Entry 7LZ8 (X-ray diffraction, 2.92 A resolution); this record covers chains B and E of the 6 polymer chains in the assembly.

== Chain B ==
Molecule: Tubulin beta-2B chain
Organism: Sus scrofa
UniProtKB: A0A287AGU7 (A0A287AGU7_PIG); residue numbers follow UniProt; this construct covers 1-445
Amino-acid sequence (445 residues; numbered 1 to 445; the number before each row is that of its first residue):
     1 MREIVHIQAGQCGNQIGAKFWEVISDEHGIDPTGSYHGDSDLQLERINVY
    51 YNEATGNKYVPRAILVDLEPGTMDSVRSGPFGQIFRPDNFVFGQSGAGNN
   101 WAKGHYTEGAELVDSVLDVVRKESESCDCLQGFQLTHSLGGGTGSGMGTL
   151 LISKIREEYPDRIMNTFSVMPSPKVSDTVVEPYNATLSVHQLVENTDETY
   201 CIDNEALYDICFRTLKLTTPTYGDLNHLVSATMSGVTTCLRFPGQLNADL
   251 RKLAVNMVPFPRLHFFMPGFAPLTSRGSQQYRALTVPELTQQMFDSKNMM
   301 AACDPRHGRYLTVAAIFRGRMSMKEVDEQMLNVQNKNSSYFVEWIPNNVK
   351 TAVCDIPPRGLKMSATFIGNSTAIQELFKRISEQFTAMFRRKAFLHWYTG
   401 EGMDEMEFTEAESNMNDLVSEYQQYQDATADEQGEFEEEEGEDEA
Not modelled in the structure: 1, 277-280, 430-445
Bound ions: Mg2+ near Gln11 (its only coordinating residue here)
Residues lining bound ligands:
  - GDP (guanosine-5'-diphosphate): Gly10, Gln11, Cys12, Gln15, Ile16, Asp67, Asn99, Ser138, Gly140, Gly141, Gly142, Thr143, Gly144, Ser145, Val169, Pro171, Val175, Ser176, Asp177, Glu181, Asn204, Leu207, Tyr222, Leu225, Asn226
  - YJ4 (4-[2-(ethylamino)pyrido[3,2-d]pyrimidin-4-yl]-7-methoxy-3,4-dihydroquinoxalin-2(1H)-one): Tyr200, Val236, Cys239, Leu240, Leu246, Ala248, Asp249, Leu250, Lys252, Leu253, Asn256, Met257, Thr312, Val313, Ala314, Ala315, Ile316, Asn348, Val349, Lys350, Thr351, Ala352

== Chain E ==
Molecule: Stathmin-4
Organism: Rattus norvegicus
UniProtKB: P63043 (STMN4_RAT); residues 5-145 here correspond to UniProt positions 49-189 (UniProt number = residue number + 44)
Amino-acid sequence (143 residues; numbered 3 to 145; the number before each row is that of its first residue):
     3 MADMEVIELNKCTSGQSFEVILKPPSFDGVPEFNASLPRRRDPSLEEIQK
    53 KLEAAEERRKYQEAELLKHLAEKREHEREVIQKAIEENNNFIKMAKEKLA
   103 QKMESNKENREAHLAAMLERLQEKDKHAEEVRKNKELKEEASR
Not modelled in the structure: 3-5, 29-42, 141-145
Sequence notes: initiating methionine (3); expression tag (4)
UniProt features mapped onto this chain:
  - modified residue: Ser46 (Phosphoserine)

== Interface between chain B and chain E ==
Pairs across the interface - 24 pairs, chain B then chain E:
  His105(B) - Glu79(E)  salt bridge
  Tyr106(B) - His78(E)  hydrogen bond
  Tyr106(B) - Glu79(E)
  Tyr106(B) - Val82(E)  hydrophobic
  Tyr106(B) - Ile83(E)
  Leu150(B) - Glu79(E)
  Ser153(B) - Leu72(E)
  Ser153(B) - Arg76(E)  hydrogen bond (backbone-side chain)
  Lys154(B) - Arg76(E)
  Lys154(B) - Glu79(E)  salt bridge
  Arg156(B) - Leu68(E)
  Glu157(B) - Leu69(E)
  Glu157(B) - Leu72(E)
  Glu157(B) - Arg76(E)  salt bridge
  Pro160(B) - Glu65(E)
  Asn195(B) - Lys75(E)
  Thr399(B) - Glu89(E)
  Gly400(B) - Glu89(E)
  Glu401(B) - Val82(E)
  Glu401(B) - Ala86(E)
  Gly402(B) - Val82(E)
  Gly402(B) - Lys85(E)
  Met403(B) - Lys85(E)  hydrogen bond (backbone-side chain)
  Glu407(B) - His78(E)  salt bridge
Also at the interface, not in a pair above, chain B (18 interface residues in all): Thr107, Gln191, Glu194

== Overview ==
18 residues of chain B and 13 residues of chain E are in contact, with 3 hydrogen bonds and 4 salt bridges.
Polar pairs include His105(B)-Glu79(E), Lys154(B)-Glu79(E) and Glu157(B)-Arg76(E). Bound to chain B: GDP and
compound YJ4.
Chain B is Tubulin beta-2B chain (Sus scrofa) and chain E is Stathmin-4 (Rattus norvegicus); the structure,
Tubulin-RB3_SLD-TTL in complex with compound 5t, was determined by X-ray diffraction (same publication as
6X1C, 6X1E, 6X1F and 7LZ7).
